Entry 4J8U (X-ray diffraction, 2.38 A resolution); this record covers chains D and I of the 10 polymer chains in the assembly.

# Chain D
Name: Histone H2B 1.1
From: Xenopus laevis
UniProt: P02281 (H2B11_XENLA); residues -2 to 122 here correspond to UniProt positions 2-126 (UniProt number = residue number + 4)
Amino-acid sequence (125 residues; row label = number of the first residue in the row; numbers below 1 keep their minus sign (Pro-2 is residue -2)):
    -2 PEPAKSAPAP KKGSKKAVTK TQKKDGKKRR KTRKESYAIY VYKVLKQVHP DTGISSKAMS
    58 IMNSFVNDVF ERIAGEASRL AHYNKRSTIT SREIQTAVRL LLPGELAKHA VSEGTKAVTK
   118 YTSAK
Not modelled in the structure: -2 to 27
Construct notes: conflict Thr29 (Ser33 in P02281)
Curated features (UniProtKB/Swiss-Prot):
  - modified residue: Lys2 (N6-acetyllysine), Lys9 (N6-acetyllysine), Ser11 (Phosphoserine), Lys12 (N6-acetyllysine), Lys17 (N6-acetyllysine)
  - glycosylation: Ser109 (O-linked (GlcNAc) serine)
  - cross-link: Lys117 (Glycyl lysine isopeptide (Lys-Gly) (interchain with G-Cter in ubiquitin))
Metal / ion sites: Os ion near His79 (its only coordinating residue here)

# Chain I
Molecule: 145-nt DNA strand
Sequence (145 nucleotides; each row starts with the number of its first residue; numbers below 1 keep their minus sign (DA-72 is residue -72)):
   -72 ATCAATATCC ACCTGCAGAT ACTACCAAAA GTGTATTTGG AAACTGCTCC ATCAAAAGGC
   -12 ATGTTCAGCT GAATCAGCTG AACATGCCTT TTGATGGAGC AGTTTCCAAA TACACTTTTG
    48 GTAGTATCTG CAGGTGGATA TTGAT

# How chain D and chain I interact
Residue-residue contacts (13; chain D residue first):
  Lys28(D) - DG29(I)  hydrogen bond to the phosphate
  Lys28(D) - DT30(I)  phosphate contact
  Thr29(D) - DG29(I)  phosphate contact
  Arg30(D) - DA-44(I)  phosphate contact
  Ile51(D) - DT-53(I)  phosphate contact
  Ser52(D) - DA-54(I)  phosphate contact
  Ser53(D) - DA-54(I)  hydrogen bond to the phosphate
  Arg83(D) - DG-33(I)  phosphate contact
  Arg83(D) - DA-32(I)  salt bridge to the phosphate
  Ser84(D) - DG-34(I)  hydrogen bond to the phosphate
  Ser84(D) - DG-33(I)  hydrogen bond to the phosphate
  Thr85(D) - DG-34(I)  hydrogen bond to the phosphate
  Thr85(D) - DG-33(I)  hydrogen bond to the phosphate
Interface residues without a listed pair, chain D (14 interface residues in all): Glu32, Tyr39, Gly50, Lys82, Lys122
Interface residues without a listed pair, chain I (10 interface residues in all): DA-45, DT-41

# In short
The interface between chain D and chain I involves 14 residues on one side and 10 on the other, with 6
hydrogen bonds and 1 salt bridge. Among the polar pairs are Lys28(D)-DG29(I), Ser53(D)-DA-54(I) and
Ser84(D)-DG-34(I).
Chain D is Histone H2B 1.1 (Xenopus laevis) and chain I is a 145-nt DNA strand; the structure, X-ray structure
of NCP145 with chlorido(eta-6-p-cymene)(N-phenyl-2-pyridinecarbothioamide)osmium(II), was determined by X-ray
diffraction (same publication as 4J8V, 4J8X and 4J8W).
